Entry 6SC8 (X-ray diffraction, 2.11 A resolution); this record covers chains B and C of the 3 polymer chains in the assembly.

# Chain B (and C)
Molecule: Single domain antibody
From: synthetic construct
Notes: antibody fragment or engineered binder; chain C of this document is another copy of the same molecule, construct and numbering; everything in this record applies to it too
Sequence (120 residues; row label = number of the first residue in the row):
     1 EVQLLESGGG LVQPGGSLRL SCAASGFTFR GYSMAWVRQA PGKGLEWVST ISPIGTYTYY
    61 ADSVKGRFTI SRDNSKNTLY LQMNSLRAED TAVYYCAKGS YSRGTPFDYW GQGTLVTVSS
Disordered / not traced: 120 (chain C: fully traced)
Cystine bridges: Cys-22/Cys-96

# Interface between chain B and chain C
Residue-residue contacts (35; chain B residue first):
  Val-2(B) / Lys-43(C)
  Gln-3(B) / Lys-43(C)
  Val-37(B) / Gly-104(C)
  Gln-39(B) / Asp-108(C)
  Gln-39(B) / Trp-110(C)
  Lys-43(B) / Tyr-109(C)
  Gly-44(B) / Asp-108(C)
  Gly-44(B) / Tyr-109(C)  hydrogen bond (backbone-side chain)
  Leu-45(B) / Thr-105(C)
  Leu-45(B) / Phe-107(C)
  Leu-45(B) / Asp-108(C)  hydrogen bond (backbone-backbone)
  Leu-45(B) / Trp-110(C)  hydrophobic
  Glu-46(B) / Thr-105(C)
  Trp-47(B) / Arg-103(C)
  Trp-47(B) / Gly-104(C)
  Trp-47(B) / Thr-105(C)
  Tyr-59(B) / Arg-103(C)
  Tyr-95(B) / Trp-110(C)
  Arg-103(B) / Trp-47(C)
  Arg-103(B) / Tyr-59(C)
  Gly-104(B) / Thr-50(C)
  Gly-104(B) / Tyr-59(C)
  Thr-105(B) / Trp-47(C)
  Thr-105(B) / Pro-106(C)
  Pro-106(B) / Pro-106(C)
  Phe-107(B) / Gly-104(C)
  Asp-108(B) / Glu-46(C)
  Asp-108(B) / Trp-47(C)  hydrogen bond (backbone-backbone)
  Tyr-109(B) / Leu-45(C)
  Tyr-109(B) / Glu-46(C)  hydrogen bond
  Trp-110(B) / Gly-44(C)
  Trp-110(B) / Leu-45(C)  hydrogen bond (backbone-backbone)
  Trp-110(B) / Phe-107(C)  hydrophobic
  Gly-111(B) / Gly-44(C)
  Gln-112(B) / Gly-44(C)
Interface residues without a listed pair, chain B (23 interface residues in all): Gly-42, Ser-102
Interface residues without a listed pair, chain C (17 interface residues in all): Glu-1, Asp-62

# Summary
Chain B and chain C form an interface of 23 and 17 residues respectively; the contacts include 5 hydrogen
bonds. Polar contacts include Gly-44(B)/Tyr-109(C), Tyr-109(B)/Glu-46(C) and Leu-45(B)/Asp-108(C).
Chain B and chain C are both Single domain antibody (synthetic construct); the structure,
dAb3/HOIP-RBR-Ligand4, was determined by X-ray diffraction, deposited together with 6SC5, 6SC6, 6SC7, 6SC9 and
6T2J.
